2ADV - chains B and C of the 3 polymer chains in the assembly; structure by X-ray diffraction, 2.24 A resolution.

== Chain B ==
Molecule: Glutaryl 7- Aminocephalosporanic Acid Acylase
From: Pseudomonas sp
Notes: EC 3.5.1.11; fragment: beta1 domain
Amino-acid sequence (28 residues; each row starts with the number of its first residue):
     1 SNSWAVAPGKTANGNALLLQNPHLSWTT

== Chain C ==
Molecule: Glutaryl 7- Aminocephalosporanic Acid Acylase
From: Pseudomonas sp
Notes: EC 3.5.1.11; fragment: beta2 domain; engineered mutation(s): Y33L
Amino-acid sequence (500 residues; row label = number of the first residue in the row):
    29 DYFTLYEAHLVTPDFEIYGATQIGLPVIRFAFNQRMGITNTVNGMVGATN
    79 YRLTLQDGGYLYDGQVRPFERRQASYRLRQADGTTVDKPLEIRSSVHGPV
   129 FERADGTAVAVRVAGLDRPGMLEQYFDMITADSFDDYEAALARMQVPTFN
   179 IVYADREGTINYSFNGVAPKRAEGDIAFWQGLVPGDSSRYLWTETHPLDD
   229 LPRVTNPPGGFVQNSNDPPWTPTWPVTYTPKDFPSYLAPQTPHSLRAQQS
   279 VRLMSENDDLTLERFMALQLSHRAVMADRTLPDLIPAALIDPDPEVQAAA
   329 RLLAAWDREFTSDSRAALLFEEWARLFAGQNFAGQAGFATPWSLDKPVST
   379 PYGVRDPKAAVDQLRTAIANTKRKYGAIDRPFGDASRMILNDVNVPGAAG
   429 YGNLGSFRVFTWSDPDENGVRTPVHGETWVAMIEFSTPVRAYGLMSYGNS
   479 RQPGTTHYSDQIERVSRADFRELLLRREQVEAAVQERTPFNFKPHHHHHH
Disordered / not traced: 523-528

== Interface between chain B and chain C ==
Pairs across the interface (116):
  Ser1(B) - Thr69(C)
  Ser1(B) - Asn242(C)
  Ser1(B) - Ser243(C)
  Ser1(B) - Asn244(C)  hydrogen bond (backbone-side chain)
  Ser1(B) - Arg274(C)  hydrogen bond (backbone-side chain)
  Asn2(B) - Thr69(C)
  Asn2(B) - Asn242(C)
  Asn2(B) - Ser243(C)  hydrogen bond
  Asn2(B) - Arg274(C)  hydrogen bond
  Asn2(B) - Phe435(C)  hydrogen bond (side chain-backbone)
  Ser3(B) - Thr67(C)
  Ser3(B) - Thr69(C)
  Ser3(B) - Val180(C)
  Ser3(B) - Gln241(C)
  Ser3(B) - Asn242(C)  hydrogen bond (side chain-backbone)
  Trp4(B) - Val240(C)
  Trp4(B) - Gln241(C)
  Trp4(B) - Ser278(C)  hydrogen bond
  Trp4(B) - Leu281(C)  hydrophobic
  Trp4(B) - Met282(C)  hydrophobic
  Trp4(B) - Phe293(C)  hydrophobic
  Trp4(B) - Leu296(C)
  Trp4(B) - Gln297(C)
  Trp4(B) - Phe435(C)  hydrophobic
  Ala5(B) - Val180(C)  hydrophobic
  Ala5(B) - Tyr181(C)
  Ala5(B) - Ile188(C)
  Ala5(B) - Phe239(C)
  Ala5(B) - Val240(C)  hydrogen bond (backbone-backbone)
  Val6(B) - Ile188(C)
  Val6(B) - Gly238(C)
  Val6(B) - Met282(C)  hydrophobic
  Val6(B) - Phe293(C)  hydrophobic
  Ala7(B) - Ile188(C)
  Ala7(B) - Gly238(C)  hydrogen bond (backbone-backbone)
  Pro8(B) - Gly186(C)
  Lys10(B) - Gly237(C)
  Lys10(B) - Gly238(C)
  Lys10(B) - Met282(C)  hydrogen bond (side chain-backbone)
  Lys10(B) - Ser283(C)
  Lys10(B) - Asn285(C)  hydrogen bond (side chain-backbone)
  Lys10(B) - Asp286(C)  salt bridge
  Lys10(B) - Asp287(C)  hydrogen bond (backbone-backbone)
  Lys10(B) - Leu288(C)  hydrogen bond (backbone-backbone)
  Thr11(B) - Asp287(C)
  Thr11(B) - Leu288(C)
  Ala12(B) - Asp287(C)
  Ala12(B) - Leu288(C)  hydrogen bond (backbone-backbone)
  Asn13(B) - Glu462(C)  hydrogen bond
  Asn15(B) - Glu462(C)
  Asn15(B) - Phe463(C)
  Asn15(B) - Ser464(C)
  Ala16(B) - Asp183(C)
  Ala16(B) - Ile461(C)
  Ala16(B) - Glu462(C)
  Ala16(B) - Phe463(C)  hydrogen bond (backbone-backbone)
  Leu17(B) - Phe293(C)  hydrophobic
  Leu17(B) - Ile461(C)
  Leu17(B) - Glu462(C)
  Leu18(B) - Gly65(C)
  Leu18(B) - Ile66(C)
  Leu18(B) - Phe293(C)
  Leu18(B) - Ala459(C)
  Leu18(B) - Met460(C)
  Leu18(B) - Ile461(C)  hydrogen bond (backbone-backbone)
  Leu18(B) - Phe463(C)  hydrophobic
  Leu19(B) - Thr67(C)
  Leu19(B) - Phe293(C)
  Leu19(B) - Gln297(C)
  Leu19(B) - Phe435(C)  hydrophobic
  Leu19(B) - Ala459(C)
  Leu19(B) - Met460(C)  hydrophobic
  Gln20(B) - Phe58(C)  hydrogen bond (side chain-backbone)
  Gln20(B) - Ala59(C)  hydrogen bond (side chain-backbone)
  Gln20(B) - Ile66(C)  hydrogen bond (side chain-backbone)
  Gln20(B) - Thr67(C)
  Gln20(B) - Trp457(C)  hydrogen bond
  Gln20(B) - Val458(C)
  Gln20(B) - Ala459(C)  hydrogen bond (backbone-backbone)
  Gln20(B) - Ile461(C)
  Asn21(B) - Thr67(C)
  Asn21(B) - Gln297(C)  hydrogen bond
  Asn21(B) - Glu455(C)  hydrogen bond
  Asn21(B) - Trp457(C)
  Asn21(B) - Val458(C)
  Pro22(B) - Leu33(C)  hydrophobic
  Pro22(B) - Phe58(C)  hydrophobic
  Pro22(B) - Gly454(C)
  Pro22(B) - Thr456(C)  hydrogen bond (backbone-side chain)
  Pro22(B) - Trp457(C)
  His23(B) - Arg274(C)
  His23(B) - Val437(C)
  His23(B) - His453(C)  hydrogen bond (backbone-side chain)
  His23(B) - Gly454(C)
  His23(B) - Glu455(C)  salt bridge
  Leu24(B) - Phe31(C)
  Leu24(B) - Leu33(C)  hydrophobic
  Leu24(B) - Gln50(C)
  Leu24(B) - His453(C)
  Leu24(B) - Gly454(C)  hydrogen bond (backbone-backbone)
  Leu24(B) - Thr456(C)
  Ser25(B) - Val452(C)
  Ser25(B) - His453(C)
  Ser25(B) - Tyr475(C)
  Trp26(B) - Phe438(C)  hydrophobic
  Trp26(B) - Pro451(C)  hydrophobic
  Trp26(B) - Val452(C)  hydrogen bond (backbone-backbone)
  Trp26(B) - His453(C)
  Trp26(B) - Gly454(C)
  Trp26(B) - Glu455(C)  hydrogen bond (side chain-backbone)
  Trp26(B) - Thr456(C)
  Trp26(B) - Ser474(C)
  Trp26(B) - Arg479(C)  hydrogen bond (backbone-side chain)
  Trp26(B) - Ile490(C)  hydrophobic
  Thr27(B) - Arg479(C)  hydrogen bond (backbone-side chain)
  Thr28(B) - Tyr486(C)
Other interface residues (no listed pair), chain C (66 interface residues in all): Asp29, Thr32, Phe60, Asn68, Ala182, Thr289, Met416, Ile417, Leu418, Arg468

== Overview ==
26 residues of chain B face 66 of chain C across their interface, with 31 hydrogen bonds and 2 salt bridges.
Polar contacts include Lys10(B)-Asp286(C), His23(B)-Glu455(C) and Ser1(B)-Asn244(C).
Here chain B is Glutaryl 7- Aminocephalosporanic Acid Acylase and chain C is Glutaryl 7- Aminocephalosporanic
Acid Acylase, both from Pseudomonas sp. Entry 2ADV (Crystal Structures Of Glutaryl 7-Aminocephalosporanic Acid
Acylase: mutational study of activation mechanism) was determined by X-ray diffraction (same publication as
2AE4 and 2AE5).
